PDB entry 7OCC | electron microscopy, 3.40 A resolution | chains A and D

# Chain A
Molecule: Glutamate receptor 1
Organism: Rattus norvegicus
UniProtKB: P19490 (GRIA1_RAT), isoform P19490-2; the construct has insertions or renumbered stretches relative to UniProt, so the offset changes along the chain: -25 to -7 = UniProt 1-19; 2-889 = UniProt 20-907
Amino-acid sequence (915 residues; each row starts with the number of its first residue; numbers below 1 keep their minus sign (Met-25 is residue -25)):
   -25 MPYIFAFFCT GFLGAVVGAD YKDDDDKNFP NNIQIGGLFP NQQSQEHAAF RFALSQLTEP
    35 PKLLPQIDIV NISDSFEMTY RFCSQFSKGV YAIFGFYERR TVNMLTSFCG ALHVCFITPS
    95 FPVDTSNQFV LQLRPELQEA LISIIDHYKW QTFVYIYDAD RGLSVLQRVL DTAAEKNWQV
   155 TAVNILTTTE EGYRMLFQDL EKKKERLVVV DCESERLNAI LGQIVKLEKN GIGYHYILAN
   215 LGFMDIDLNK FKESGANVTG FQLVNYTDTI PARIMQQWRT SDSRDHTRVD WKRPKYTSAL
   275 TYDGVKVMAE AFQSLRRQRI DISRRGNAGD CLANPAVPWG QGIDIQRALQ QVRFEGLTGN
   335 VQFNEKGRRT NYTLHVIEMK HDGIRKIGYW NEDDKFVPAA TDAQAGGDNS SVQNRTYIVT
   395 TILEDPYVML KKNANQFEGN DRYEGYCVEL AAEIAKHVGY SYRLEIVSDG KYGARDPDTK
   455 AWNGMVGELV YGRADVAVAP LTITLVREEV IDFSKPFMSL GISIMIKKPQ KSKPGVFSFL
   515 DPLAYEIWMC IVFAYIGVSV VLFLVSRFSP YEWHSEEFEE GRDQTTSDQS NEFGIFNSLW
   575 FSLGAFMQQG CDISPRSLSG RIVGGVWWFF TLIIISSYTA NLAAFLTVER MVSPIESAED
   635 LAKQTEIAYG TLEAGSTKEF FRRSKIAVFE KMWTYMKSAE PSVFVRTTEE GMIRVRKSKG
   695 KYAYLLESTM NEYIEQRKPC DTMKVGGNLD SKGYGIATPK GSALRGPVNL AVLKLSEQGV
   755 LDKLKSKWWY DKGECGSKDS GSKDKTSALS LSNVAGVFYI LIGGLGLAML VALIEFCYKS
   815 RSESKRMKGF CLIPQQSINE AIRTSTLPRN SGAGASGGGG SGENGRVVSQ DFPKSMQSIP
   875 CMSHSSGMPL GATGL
Not modelled in the structure: -25 to 2, 260-265, 374-889
Differences from the reference sequence: insertion (-6 to 1)
Curated features (UniProtKB/Swiss-Prot):
  - motif: Ala886 to Leu889 (PDZ-binding)
  - binding site (L-glutamate): Pro474, Thr476, Arg481, Ser650, Thr651, Glu701
  - modified residue (Phosphoserine): Ser627, Ser692, Ser831, Ser845
  - lipidation (S-palmitoyl cysteine): Cys585, Cys811
  - glycosylation (N-linked (GlcNAc...) asparagine): Asn45, Asn231, Asn239, Asn345, Asn383, Asn388
Cystine bridges: Cys57-Cys305
Glycans and other covalent adducts: glycan linked to Asn45; N-acetylglucosamine (NAG) linked to Asn231, Asn239, Asn345

# Chain D
Molecule: Glutamate receptor 2
Organism: Rattus norvegicus
UniProtKB: P19491 (GRIA2_RAT), isoform P19491-2; residues -20 to 839 here correspond to UniProt positions 1-860 (UniProt number = residue number + 21)
Amino-acid sequence (860 residues; row label = number of the first residue in the row; numbers below 1 keep their minus sign (Met-20 is residue -20)):
   -20 MQKIMHISVL LSPVLWGLIF GVSSNSIQIG GLFPRGADQE YSAFRVGMVQ FSTSEFRLTP
    40 HIDNLEVANS FAVTNAFCSQ FSRGVYAIFG FYDKKSVNTI TSFCGTLHVS FITPSFPTDG
   100 THPFVIQMRP DLKGALLSLI EYYQWDKFAY LYDSDRGLST LQAVLDSAAE KKWQVTAINV
   160 GNINNDKKDE TYRSLFQDLE LKKERRVILD CERDKVNDIV DQVITIGKHV KGYHYIIANL
   220 GFTDGDLLKI QFGGANVSGF QIVDYDDSLV SKFIERWSTL EEKEYPGAHT ATIKYTSALT
   280 YDAVQVMTEA FRNLRKQRIE ISRRGNAGDC LANPAVPWGQ GVEIERALKQ VQVEGLSGNI
   340 KFDQNGKRIN YTINIMELKT NGPRKIGYWS EVDKMVVTLT ELPSGNDTSG LENKTVVVTT
   400 ILESPYVMMK KNHEMLEGNE RYEGYCVDLA AEIAKHCGFK YKLTIVGDGK YGARDADTKI
   460 WNGMVGELVY GKADIAIAPL TITLVREEVI DFSKPFMSLG ISIMIKKPQK SKPGVFSFLD
   520 PLAYEIWMCI VFAYIGVSVV LFLVSRFSPY EWHTEEFEDG RETQSSESTN EFGIFNSLWF
   580 SLGAFMRQGC DISPRSLSGR IVGGVWWFFT LIIISSYTAN LAAFLTVERM VSPIESAEDL
   640 SKQTEIAYGT LDSGSTKEFF RRSKIAVFDK MWTYMRSAEP SVFVRTTAEG VARVRKSKGK
   700 YAYLLESTMN EYIEQRKPCD TMKVGGNLDS KGYGIATPKG SSLGTPVNLA VLKLSEQGVL
   760 DKLKNKWWYD KGECGAKDSG SKEKTSALSL SNVAGVFYIL VGGLGLAMLV ALIEFCYKSR
   820 AEAKRMKVAK NPQNINPSSS
Not modelled in the structure: -20 to 3, 379-839
Differences from the reference sequence: conflict Arg586 (Gln607 in P19491)
Curated features (UniProtKB/Swiss-Prot):
  - binding site (L-glutamate): Pro478, Thr480, Arg485, Ser654, Thr655, Glu705
  - site: Arg453 (Interaction with the cone snail toxin Con-ikot-ikot), Ile633 (Crucial to convey clamshell closure to channel opening), Arg660 (Interaction with the cone snail toxin Con-ikot-ikot), Lys752 (Interaction with the cone snail toxin Con-ikot-ikot)
  - modified residue (Phosphoserine): Ser662, Ser696, Ser839
  - lipidation (S-palmitoyl cysteine): Cys589, Cys815
  - glycosylation (N-linked (GlcNAc...) asparagine): Asn235, Asn349, Asn385, Asn392
Cystine bridges: Cys57-Cys309
Glycans and other covalent adducts: N-acetylglucosamine (NAG) linked to Asn235, Asn349

# How chain A and chain D interact
Pairs across the interface (36):
  Asp48(A) - Ser81(D)
  Ser49(A) - Asn77(D)
  Ser49(A) - Ser81(D)
  Phe50(A) - Ser81(D)
  Phe50(A) - Phe82(D)  hydrophobic
  Phe50(A) - Thr85(D)
  Phe50(A) - Cys309(D)
  Phe50(A) - Leu310(D)  hydrophobic
  Tyr54(A) - Asn312(D)
  Cys57(A) - Leu310(D)  hydrophobic
  Arg74(A) - Asn77(D)
  Asn77(A) - Lys73(D)
  Asn77(A) - Lys74(D)
  Met78(A) - Ser49(D)
  Met78(A) - Thr78(D)
  Ser81(A) - Asn48(D)
  Ser81(A) - Ser49(D)  hydrogen bond (side chain-backbone)
  Ser81(A) - Phe50(D)  hydrogen bond (side chain-backbone)
  Phe82(A) - Phe50(D)  hydrophobic
  Phe82(A) - Thr53(D)
  Ala85(A) - Phe50(D)  hydrophobic
  Leu86(A) - Phe50(D)  hydrophobic
  Tyr131(A) - Gln141(D)
  Leu137(A) - Leu137(D)  hydrophobic
  Gln141(A) - Tyr131(D)
  Gln141(A) - Leu137(D)
  Leu144(A) - Ala156(D)
  Ala148(A) - Thr155(D)
  Ala148(A) - Lys181(D)
  Glu149(A) - Asp177(D)
  Gln153(A) - Gln153(D)
  Cys305(A) - Phe50(D)
  Leu306(A) - Asn54(D)
  Leu306(A) - Cys57(D)  hydrophobic
  Leu306(A) - Cys309(D)  hydrophobic
  Ala310(A) - Phe50(D)  hydrophobic
Other interface residues (no listed pair), chain A (30 interface residues in all): Thr53, Arg73, Thr99, Asp145, Thr155, Ala156, Asn158, Ala307
Other interface residues (no listed pair), chain D (30 interface residues in all): Leu86, Leu144, Ala148, Ile157, Asn158, Ala314

# In short
The chain A/chain D interface involves 30 residues from each chain, with 2 hydrogen bonds. Polar pairs include
Ser81(A)-Ser49(D) and Ser81(A)-Phe50(D). Covalently linked N-acetylglucosamine: at Asn231(A), Asn239(A) and
Asn345(A). N-acetylglucosamine is covalently linked to Asn235(D) and Asn349(D).
Here chain A is Glutamate receptor 1 and chain D is Glutamate receptor 2, both from Rattus norvegicus. Entry
7OCC (NTD of resting state GluA1/A2 heterotertramer) was determined by electron microscopy, deposited together
with 7OCA, 7OCD, 7OCE and 7OCF.
